PDB entry 8U4Y | X-ray diffraction, 2.21 A resolution | chains A and B

== Chain A (and B) ==
Name: 3C-like proteinase nsp5
Organism: Severe acute respiratory syndrome coronavirus 2
Notes: EC 3.4.22.69; chain B of this document is another copy of the same molecule, construct and numbering; everything in this record applies to it too
UniProt: P0DTD1 (R1AB_SARS2); residues 1-306 here correspond to UniProt positions 3264-3569 (UniProt number = residue number + 3263)
Amino-acid sequence (306 residues; each row starts with the number of its first residue):
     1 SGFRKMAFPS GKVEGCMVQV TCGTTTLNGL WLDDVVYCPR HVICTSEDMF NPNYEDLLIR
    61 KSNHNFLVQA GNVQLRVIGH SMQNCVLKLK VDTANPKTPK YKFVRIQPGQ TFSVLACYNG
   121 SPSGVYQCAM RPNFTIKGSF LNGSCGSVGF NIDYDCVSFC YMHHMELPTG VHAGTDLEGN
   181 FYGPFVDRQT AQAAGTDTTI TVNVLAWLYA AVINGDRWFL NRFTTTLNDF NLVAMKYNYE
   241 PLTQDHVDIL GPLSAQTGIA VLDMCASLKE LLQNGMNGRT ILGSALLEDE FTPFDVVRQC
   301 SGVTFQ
Sequence notes: engineered mutation Phe50 (Leu3313 in P0DTD1)
UniProt features mapped onto this chain:
  - active site: His41 (For 3CL-PRO activity), Cys145 (Nucleophile)
  - site: Gln306 (Cleavage)
  - cross-link (Glycyl lysine isopeptide (Lys-Gly)): Lys5 (interchain with G-Cter in ubiquitin), Lys90 (interchain with G-Cter in ubiquitin)
From the paper describing this entry:
  - contacts within the chain: Phe50-Pro252 (hydrophobic contact), Phe50-Phe294 (hydrophobic contact), Phe50-Val297 (hydrophobic contact), Phe50-Pro293 (hydrophobic contact), Phe50-Ile249 (hydrophobic contact)
  - mutagenesis - L50F (3.1-fold): increased catalytic activity on C145A Mpro protein substrate
  - mutagenesis - L50F: increased catalytic activity on nsp5-6
  - mutagenesis - L50F (1.7-fold): increased catalytic activity on nsp4-5

== Interface between chain A and chain B ==
Residue-residue contacts (72):
  Ser1(A) with Gly138(B); Ser139(B); Phe140(B), hydrogen bond (backbone-backbone); Glu166(B), hydrogen bond; Gly170(B); His172(B)
  Gly2(A) with Gly138(B); Ser139(B), hydrogen bond (backbone-side chain)
  Arg4(A) with Lys5(B); Tyr126(B); Gln127(B), hydrogen bond (side chain-backbone); Lys137(B), hydrogen bond (side chain-backbone); Glu290(B), salt bridge
  Lys5(A) with Tyr126(B)
  Met6(A) with Gly124(B); Val125(B); Tyr126(B), hydrophobic; Ser139(B)
  Ala7(A) with Gly124(B); Val125(B), hydrogen bond (backbone-backbone)
  Phe8(A) with Val125(B)
  Pro9(A) with Ser10(B); Glu14(B); Pro122(B), hydrophobic; Ser123(B)
  Ser10(A) with Pro9(B); Ser10(B), hydrogen bond (backbone-side chain); Glu14(B), hydrogen bond (backbone-side chain)
  Gly11(A) with Gly11(B); Glu14(B), hydrogen bond (backbone-side chain)
  Glu14(A) with Pro9(B); Ser10(B), hydrogen bond (side chain-backbone); Gly11(B), hydrogen bond (side chain-backbone)
  Pro122(A) with Pro9(B), hydrophobic
  Ser123(A) with Pro9(B); Arg298(B), hydrogen bond (backbone-side chain)
  Gly124(A) with Met6(B); Ala7(B); Arg298(B)
  Val125(A) with Met6(B); Ala7(B), hydrogen bond (backbone-backbone); Phe8(B); Val125(B), hydrophobic
  Tyr126(A) with Arg4(B); Lys5(B); Met6(B), hydrophobic
  Gln127(A) with Arg4(B), hydrogen bond (backbone-side chain)
  Lys137(A) with Arg4(B), hydrogen bond (backbone-side chain)
  Gly138(A) with Ser1(B); Gly2(B)
  Ser139(A) with Ser1(B); Gly2(B), hydrogen bond (side chain-backbone); Phe3(B); Gln299(B), hydrogen bond
  Phe140(A) with Ser1(B), hydrogen bond (backbone-backbone)
  Leu141(A) with Gln299(B); Cys300(B)
  Glu166(A) with Ser1(B), hydrogen bond
  Gly170(A) with Ser1(B), hydrogen bond (backbone-side chain)
  His172(A) with Ser1(B), hydrogen bond
  Gly283(A) with Leu286(B)
  Ala285(A) with Ala285(B); Leu286(B)
  Leu286(A) with Thr280(B); Gly283(B); Ala285(B)
  Glu290(A) with Arg4(B), salt bridge
  Arg298(A) with Ser123(B), hydrogen bond (side chain-backbone); Leu141(B)
  Gln299(A) with Ser139(B), hydrogen bond; Leu141(B)
  Ser301(A) with Leu141(B)
Also at the interface, not in a pair above, chain A (39 interface residues in all): Phe3, Lys12, Leu115, Cys128, Thr280, Ser284, Cys300
Also at the interface, not in a pair above, chain B (38 interface residues in all): Leu115, Cys128, Ser284, Ser301

== Summary ==
39 residues of chain A and 38 residues of chain B are in contact; the contacts include 23 hydrogen bonds and 2
salt bridges. Among the polar pairs are Arg4(A)-Glu290(B), Ser1(A)-Glu166(B) and Gly2(A)-Ser139(B). The paper
reports that L50F of chain A increases catalytic activity on C145A Mpro protein substrate; contacts within the
chain involving Phe50(A), Pro252(A) and Phe294(A) among others.
Chain A and chain B are both 3C-like proteinase nsp5 (Severe acute respiratory syndrome coronavirus 2); the
structure, Crystal Structure of SARS-CoV-2 Main Protease (Mpro) L50F Mutant, was determined by X-ray
diffraction together with 8U25 from the same study.
